Entry 2IN8 (X-ray diffraction, 1.70 A resolution); this record covers chain A.

[Chain A]
Name: Endonuclease PI-MtuI
From: Mycobacterium tuberculosis
Notes: EC 3.1.-.-; fragment: splicing domain
UniProt: P0A5U4 (RECA_MYCTU); residues 1-440 here correspond to UniProt positions 252-691 (UniProt number = residue number + 251)
Amino-acid sequence (139 residues; each row starts with the number of its first residue; note: 301 numbers in that range are skipped by the numbering (no residue carries them; nothing is unmodelled there)):
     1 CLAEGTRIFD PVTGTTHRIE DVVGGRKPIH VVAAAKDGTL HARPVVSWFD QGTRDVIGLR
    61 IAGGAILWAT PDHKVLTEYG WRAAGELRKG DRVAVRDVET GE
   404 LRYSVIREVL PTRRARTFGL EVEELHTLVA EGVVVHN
Differences from the reference sequence: engineered mutation G24 (Asp275 in P0A5U4), L67 (Val318 in P0A5U4), V95 (Gln346 in P0A5U4), R96 (Pro347 in P0A5U4), D97 (Arg348 in P0A5U4), V98 (Arg349 in P0A5U4), E99 (Phe350 in P0A5U4), T100 (Asp351 in P0A5U4), E102 (Phe353 in P0A5U4), G422 (Asp673 in P0A5U4)
Reported in the primary citation:
  - conformationally variable residues (side-chain flip): G422, H439, N440
  - binding site for sulfate ion: H439, N440
  - mutagenesis - C1A/D422G: increased catalytic activity
  - mutagenesis - N440A: abolished catalytic activity
  - mutagenesis - C1A: abolished catalytic activity on splicing
  - catalytic residues: N440 (citing earlier work)

[Summary]
From the paper: the catalytic residue N440; C1A/D422G increase catalytic activity; 3 substitutions were tested
in all.
Chain A is Endonuclease PI-MtuI (Mycobacterium tuberculosis); the structure, crystal structure of Mtu recA
intein, splicing domain, was determined by X-ray diffraction together with 2IMZ, 2IN0 and 2IN9 from the same
study.
